Entry 4EMU (X-ray diffraction, 1.90 A resolution); this record covers chains A and B.

# Chain A (and B)
Protein: Transmembrane protein 173
Source organism: Homo sapiens
Notes: chain B of this document is another copy of the same molecule, construct and numbering; everything in this record applies to it too
Reference sequence: Q86WV6 (TM173_HUMAN); residue numbers follow UniProt; this construct covers 155-341
Sequence (188 residues; row label = number of the first residue in the row):
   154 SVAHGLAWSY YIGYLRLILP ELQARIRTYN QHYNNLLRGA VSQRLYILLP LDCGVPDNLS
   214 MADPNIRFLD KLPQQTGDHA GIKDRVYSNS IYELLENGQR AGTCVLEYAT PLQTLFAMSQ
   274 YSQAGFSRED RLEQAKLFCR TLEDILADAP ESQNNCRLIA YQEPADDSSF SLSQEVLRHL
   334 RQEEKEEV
Unresolved in the structure: 228-236, 338-341
Differences from the reference sequence: expression tag (154)
Curated features (UniProtKB/Swiss-Prot):
  - region: Glu-340, Val-341 (C-terminal tail (CTT))
  - binding site (2',3'-cGAMP): Ser-162, Tyr-167, Arg-238, Thr-263
  - binding site (3',3'-c-di-GMP): Ser-162, Tyr-167, Arg-238 to Ser-241, Thr-263
  - binding site (2',3'-cUAMP): Tyr-167, Arg-238, Thr-263
  - modified residue: Thr-229 (Phosphothreonine), Ser-241 (Phosphoserine)
  - cross-link (Glycyl lysine isopeptide (Lys-Gly)): Lys-236 (interchain with G-Cter in ubiquitin), Lys-338 (interchain with G-Cter in SUMO)
  - natural variant: Val-155 (V155M: In SAVI), His-232 (H232R: Activated by both 2'-3' linked cGAMP and 3'-3' linked cGAMP), Arg-284 (R284S: Found in a 9-month-old patient who died following a fever and severe neck abscess without indication of any severe bacterial infection)
  - mutagenesis: Gly-158 (G158A: Constitutively active mutant that promotes the production of type I interferon in absence of cGAMP ligand; G158E: Abolished homodimerization and activation ...), Ser-162 (S162A: Slight decrease in c-di-GMP-binding. Renders the enzyme sensitive to 5,6-dimethylxanthenone 4-acetic acid (DMXAA) drug, leading to activation of the STING1 pathway ...), Gly-166 (G166S: Slight decrease in c-di-GMP-binding), Arg-178 to Arg-180 (Abolishes the endoplasmic reticulum location), Gly-230 (G230I: Renders the enzyme sensitive to 5,6-dimethylxanthenone 4-acetic acid (DMXAA) drug, leading to activation of the STING1 pathway), Lys-236 (K236R: Loss of deubiquitination by USP44), Arg-238 to Tyr-240 (Strong decrease in cGAMP-binding without affecting interaction with TBK1. Abolished ability to induce autophagy), Arg-238 (R238A: Abolished cGAMP-binding. Abolished ability to induce autophagy), Tyr-240 (Y240A: Abolished cGAMP-binding; Y240S: Strong decrease in c-di-GMP-binding), Asn-242 (N242A: Strong decrease in c-di-GMP and cGAMP-binding), Glu-260 (E260A: Strong decrease in c-di-GMP and cGAMP-binding), Thr-263 (T263A: Strong decrease in c-di-GMP-binding), 9 further mutagenesis entries in UniProt
What the authors report for this chain:
  - Ca2+ coordination: Glu-316, Asp-320
  - mutagenesis - Y163A, Y167A, I200N: abolished expression

# How chain A and chain B interact
Pairs across the interface - 31 pairs, chain A then chain B:
  Ser-154(A) / His-157(B)
  Val-155(A) / Gly-158(B)
  Val-155(A) / Trp-161(B)
  His-157(A) / Val-155(B)
  Gly-158(A) / Val-155(B)
  Gly-158(A) / Leu-159(B)
  Leu-159(A) / Gly-158(B)
  Leu-159(A) / Ser-162(B)
  Trp-161(A) / Val-155(B)
  Trp-161(A) / Met-271(B)  hydrophobic
  Trp-161(A) / Tyr-274(B)  hydrophobic
  Trp-161(A) / Ala-277(B)  hydrophobic
  Ser-162(A) / Leu-159(B)
  Ser-162(A) / Thr-267(B)
  Tyr-164(A) / Tyr-274(B)  hydrogen bond
  Ile-165(A) / Ala-270(B)  hydrophobic
  Ile-165(A) / Met-271(B)  hydrophobic
  Arg-169(A) / Ala-270(B)
  Arg-169(A) / Tyr-274(B)
  Thr-267(A) / Ser-162(B)
  Ala-270(A) / Ile-165(B)  hydrophobic
  Ala-270(A) / Arg-169(B)
  Met-271(A) / Trp-161(B)  hydrophobic
  Tyr-274(A) / Trp-161(B)  hydrophobic
  Tyr-274(A) / Tyr-164(B)  hydrogen bond
  Tyr-274(A) / Asp-301(B)
  Tyr-274(A) / Ala-302(B)
  Gln-276(A) / Asp-301(B)
  Ala-277(A) / Trp-161(B)  hydrophobic
  Asp-301(A) / Gln-276(B)
  Ala-302(A) / Tyr-274(B)
Interface residues without a listed pair, chain B (18 interface residues in all): Ser-154

# Overview
Chain A and chain B each contribute 18 residues to their interface, with 2 hydrogen bonds. Its one
hydrogen-bonded contact is Tyr-164(A)/Tyr-274(B). The paper reports that Y163A, Y167A and I200N of chain A
abolish expression; Ca2+ coordination by Glu-316(A) and Asp-320(A).
Both chains are Transmembrane protein 173 (Homo sapiens). Entry 4EMU (Crystal structure of ligand free human
STING) was determined by X-ray diffraction (same publication as 4EMT).
